Entry 1XIV (X-ray diffraction, 1.70 A resolution); this record covers chain A.

[Chain A]
Name: L-lactate dehydrogenase
Source organism: Plasmodium falciparum
Notes: EC 1.1.1.27
UniProt: Q27743 (LDH1_PLAFD); the construct has insertions or renumbered stretches relative to UniProt, so the offset changes along the chain: 18-33 = UniProt 2-17; 35-47 = UniProt 18-30; 49-72 = UniProt 31-54; 74-81 = UniProt 57-64; 8 more segments
Sequence (323 residues; each row starts with the number of its first residue; note: 18 numbers in that range are skipped by the numbering (no residue carries them; nothing is unmodelled there); a row labelled like 73A-73B holds insertion residues (73A, then the next letters in order)):
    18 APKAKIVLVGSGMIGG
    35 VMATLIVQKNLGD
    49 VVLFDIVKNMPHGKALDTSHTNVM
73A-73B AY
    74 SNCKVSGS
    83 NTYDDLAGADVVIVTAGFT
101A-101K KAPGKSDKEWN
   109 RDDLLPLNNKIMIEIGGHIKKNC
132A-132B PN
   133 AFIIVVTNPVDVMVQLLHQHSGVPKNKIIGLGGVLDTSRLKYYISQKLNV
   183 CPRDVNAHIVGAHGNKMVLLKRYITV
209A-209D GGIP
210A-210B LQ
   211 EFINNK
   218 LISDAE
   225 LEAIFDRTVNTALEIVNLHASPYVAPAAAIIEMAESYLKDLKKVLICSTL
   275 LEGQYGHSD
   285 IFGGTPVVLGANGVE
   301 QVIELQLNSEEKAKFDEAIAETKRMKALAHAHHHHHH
Not modelled in the structure: 101A-101K, 333-337
Construct notes: expression tag (330-337)
Ligand contacts: RB2 (2-({4-chloro-2-[hydroxy(methoxy)methyl]cyclohexyl}amino)ethane-1,1,2-triol): Val26, Gly27, Phe52, Asp53, Ile54, Tyr85, Ala98, Gly99, Phe100, Ile119, Glu122
Curated features (UniProtKB/Swiss-Prot):
  - active site: His195 (Proton acceptor)
  - binding site (NAD(+)): Met30 to Leu163
  - binding site (substrate): Arg109, Arg171, His195

[In short]
Ligands of chain A: compound RB2. UniProt lists active-site residue His195, 9 NAD+-binding residues and 3
substrate-binding residues.
Chain A is L-lactate dehydrogenase (Plasmodium falciparum); the structure, Plasmodium falciparum lactate
dehydrogenase complexed with 2-({4-chloro-[hydroxy(methoxy)methyl]cyclohexyl}amino)ethane-1,1,2-triol, was
determined by X-ray diffraction, deposited together with 1U4O, 1U4S, 1U5A and 1U5C.
